PDB entry 5IP9 | X-ray diffraction, 3.90 A resolution | chains D and G of the 13 polymer chains in the assembly

Chain D:
Name: DNA-directed RNA polymerase II subunit RPB4
Source organism: Saccharomyces cerevisiae
UniProt: P20433 (RPB4_YEAST); numbering as in UniProt (aligned over 1-221)
Chain sequence (221 residues; row label = number of the first residue in the row):
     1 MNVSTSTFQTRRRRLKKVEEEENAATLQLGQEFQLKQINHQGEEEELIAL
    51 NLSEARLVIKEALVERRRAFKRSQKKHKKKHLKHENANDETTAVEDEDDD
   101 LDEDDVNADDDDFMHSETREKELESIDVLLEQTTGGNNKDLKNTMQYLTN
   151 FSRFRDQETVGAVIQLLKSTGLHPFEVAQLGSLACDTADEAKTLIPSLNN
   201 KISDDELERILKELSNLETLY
Unresolved in the structure: 77-117
UniProt features mapped onto this chain:
  - modified residue: Met-1 (N-acetylmethionine), Thr-91 (Phosphothreonine), Thr-92 (Phosphothreonine)

Chain G:
Name: DNA-directed RNA polymerase II subunit RPB7
Source organism: Saccharomyces cerevisiae
UniProt: P34087 (RPB7_YEAST); residues 1-171 here = UniProt positions 1-171
Chain sequence (171 residues; row label = number of the first residue in the row):
     1 MFFIKDLSLNITLHPSFFGPRMKQYLKTKLLEEVEGSCTGKFGYILCVLD
    51 YDNIDIQRGRILPTDGSAEFNVKYRAVVFKPFKGEVVDGTVVSCSQHGFE
   101 VQVGPMKVFVTKHLMPQDLTFNAGSNPPSYQSSEDVITIKSRIRVKIEGC
   151 ISQVSSIHAIGSIKEDYLGAI
UniProt features mapped onto this chain:
  - mutagenesis: Val-108 to His-113 (Lowers nucleic-acid binding of RPB4-RPB7 by 10-fold; no effect on association with Pol II core complex; abolishes transcriptional activity of Pol II), Ile-151 to His-158 (No effect on nucleic-acid binding of RPB4-RPB7 and on association with Pol II core complex; abolishes transcriptional activity of Pol II)

Interface between chain D and chain G:
Residue-residue contacts (106):
  Val-3(D) / Leu-9(G)
  Val-3(D) / Asn-10(G)
  Val-3(D) / Glu-33(G)
  Ser-4(D) / Leu-9(G)
  Thr-5(D) / Leu-7(G)
  Thr-5(D) / Ser-8(G)
  Thr-5(D) / Leu-9(G)
  Thr-5(D) / Val-34(G)
  Thr-5(D) / Lys-41(G)
  Thr-5(D) / Phe-42(G)
  Thr-5(D) / Tyr-74(G)  hydrogen bond
  Ser-6(D) / Leu-7(G)
  Ser-6(D) / Ser-8(G)  hydrogen bond (side chain-backbone)
  Thr-7(D) / Lys-5(G)  hydrogen bond
  Thr-7(D) / Asp-6(G)
  Phe-8(D) / Asp-6(G)
  Phe-8(D) / Lys-73(G)
  Glu-22(D) / Lys-83(G)  salt bridge
  Asn-23(D) / Lys-80(G)
  Asn-23(D) / Phe-82(G)
  Asn-23(D) / Lys-83(G)
  Ala-24(D) / Lys-83(G)
  Ala-25(D) / Lys-83(G)  hydrogen bond (backbone-backbone)
  Leu-29(D) / Phe-82(G)  hydrophobic
  Gly-30(D) / Phe-82(G)
  Glu-32(D) / Lys-5(G)  salt bridge
  Glu-32(D) / Lys-41(G)
  Glu-32(D) / Phe-42(G)
  Phe-33(D) / Phe-3(G)  hydrophobic
  Phe-33(D) / Lys-5(G)
  Phe-33(D) / Lys-41(G)
  Phe-33(D) / Phe-42(G)
  Phe-33(D) / Lys-80(G)
  Gln-37(D) / Lys-5(G)
  Asn-39(D) / Asp-6(G)
  His-40(D) / Asp-6(G)
  His-40(D) / Leu-7(G)  hydrogen bond (side chain-backbone)
  His-40(D) / Ser-8(G)
  His-40(D) / Lys-73(G)  hydrogen bond (backbone-side chain)
  His-40(D) / Tyr-74(G)  hydrogen bond (side chain-backbone)
  Glu-45(D) / Asp-6(G)
  Glu-45(D) / Arg-75(G)  salt bridge
  Leu-47(D) / Phe-3(G)  hydrophobic
  Ile-48(D) / Phe-3(G)
  Ile-48(D) / Ile-4(G)  hydrogen bond (backbone-backbone)
  Ile-48(D) / Arg-75(G)
  Ala-49(D) / Met-1(G)
  Ala-49(D) / Phe-2(G)
  Leu-50(D) / Met-1(G)  hydrogen bond (backbone-backbone)
  Leu-50(D) / Phe-2(G)  hydrogen bond (backbone-backbone)
  Leu-50(D) / Ile-4(G)  hydrophobic
  Leu-52(D) / Phe-2(G)  hydrophobic
  Val-58(D) / Leu-49(G)  hydrophobic
  Val-58(D) / Val-77(G)  hydrophobic
  Ile-59(D) / Cys-47(G)  hydrophobic
  Ala-62(D) / Leu-49(G)  hydrophobic
  Leu-63(D) / Cys-47(G)  hydrophobic
  Glu-65(D) / Asp-52(G)
  Arg-66(D) / Leu-31(G)
  Arg-66(D) / Glu-35(G)  salt bridge
  Arg-66(D) / Val-48(G)  hydrogen bond (side chain-backbone)
  Arg-66(D) / Tyr-51(G)
  Ala-69(D) / Asp-52(G)
  Phe-70(D) / Tyr-51(G)
  Arg-72(D) / Asp-52(G)  salt bridge
  Ser-73(D) / Arg-21(G)  hydrogen bond (backbone-side chain)
  Ser-73(D) / Gln-24(G)  hydrogen bond
  Asn-138(D) / Glu-35(G)
  Asn-138(D) / Gly-36(G)
  Asn-138(D) / Leu-46(G)  hydrogen bond (side chain-backbone)
  Lys-139(D) / Pro-105(G)  hydrogen bond (side chain-backbone)
  Asp-140(D) / Gly-36(G)
  Asp-140(D) / Tyr-44(G)
  Asp-140(D) / Leu-46(G)
  Asp-140(D) / Pro-105(G)
  Leu-141(D) / Leu-46(G)
  Leu-141(D) / Cys-47(G)  hydrophobic
  Asn-143(D) / Gly-104(G)
  Thr-144(D) / Phe-2(G)
  Thr-144(D) / Leu-46(G)
  Thr-144(D) / Gly-104(G)
  Thr-144(D) / Pro-105(G)
  Tyr-147(D) / Asp-88(G)  hydrogen bond (side chain-backbone)
  Tyr-147(D) / Val-103(G)
  Tyr-147(D) / Gly-104(G)
  Leu-148(D) / Phe-2(G)  hydrophobic
  Asn-150(D) / Arg-142(G)  hydrogen bond (backbone-side chain)
  Phe-151(D) / Gly-89(G)
  Phe-151(D) / Thr-90(G)
  Phe-151(D) / Arg-142(G)
  Phe-175(D) / Met-1(G)
  Phe-175(D) / Glu-85(G)
  Ala-178(D) / Met-1(G)
  Gln-179(D) / Val-86(G)
  Leu-183(D) / Val-86(G)
  Leu-183(D) / Asp-88(G)
  Leu-183(D) / Arg-144(G)
  Ala-184(D) / Arg-144(G)  hydrogen bond (backbone-side chain)
  Thr-187(D) / Tyr-167(G)
  Asp-189(D) / Tyr-167(G)  hydrogen bond
  Glu-190(D) / Arg-144(G)  salt bridge
  Glu-190(D) / Tyr-167(G)
  Thr-193(D) / Tyr-167(G)
  Leu-194(D) / Val-86(G)
  Leu-194(D) / Arg-144(G)
  Leu-194(D) / Tyr-167(G)
Interface residues without a listed pair, chain D (58 interface residues in all): Ile-38, Ala-55, Lys-76, Thr-134, Ser-182
Interface residues without a listed pair, chain G (51 interface residues in all): Thr-39, Asp-50, Val-78, Gly-84, Gln-102, Asp-166, Leu-168

Summary:
58 residues of chain D and 51 residues of chain G are in contact; the contacts include 19 hydrogen bonds and 6
salt bridges. Polar pairs include Glu-22(D)/Lys-83(G), Glu-32(D)/Lys-5(G) and Glu-45(D)/Arg-75(G). From
UniProt: 14 mutagenesis sites on chain G.
Chain D is DNA-directed RNA polymerase II subunit RPB4 and chain G is DNA-directed RNA polymerase II subunit
RPB7, both from Saccharomyces cerevisiae; the structure, Structure of RNA Polymerase II-TFIIF complex, was
determined by X-ray diffraction together with 5FYW, 5FZ5 and 5IP7 from the same study.
